8AC1 - chains A and B of the 8 polymer chains in the assembly; structure by electron microscopy, 4.06 A resolution (low resolution: residue-level contacts below are approximate; hydrogen-bond / salt-bridge calls are withheld).

== Chain A (and B) ==
Name: DNA-directed RNA polymerase subunit alpha
Organism: Escherichia coli K-12
Notes: EC 2.7.7.6; chain B of this document is another copy of the same molecule, construct and numbering; everything in this record applies to it too
UniProtKB: P0A7Z4 (RPOA_ECOLI); residue numbers follow UniProt; this construct covers 1-329
Chain sequence (329 residues; each row starts with the number of its first residue):
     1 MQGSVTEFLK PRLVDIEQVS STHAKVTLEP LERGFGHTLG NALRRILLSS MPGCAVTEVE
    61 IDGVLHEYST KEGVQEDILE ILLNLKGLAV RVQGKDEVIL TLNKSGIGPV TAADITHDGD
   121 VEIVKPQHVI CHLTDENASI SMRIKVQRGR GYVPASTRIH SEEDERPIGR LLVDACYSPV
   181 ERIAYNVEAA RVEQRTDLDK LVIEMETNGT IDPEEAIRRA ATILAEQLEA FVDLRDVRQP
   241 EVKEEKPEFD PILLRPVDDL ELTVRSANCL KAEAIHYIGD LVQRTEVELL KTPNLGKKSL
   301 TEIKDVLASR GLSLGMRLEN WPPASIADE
Disordered / not traced: 1-5, 235-329 (chain B: 1-5, 159, 235-329)
Curated features (UniProtKB/Swiss-Prot):
  - region: Glu162 to Glu165 (Required for interaction with Crp at class II promoters)
  - modified residue: Arg265 (ADP-ribosylarginine), Lys297 (N6-acetyllysine), Lys298 (N6-acetyllysine)
  - mutagenesis: Arg45 (R45C: In rpoA112; temperature-sensitive, blocks RNA polymerase assembly), Glu162 to Glu165 (5-fold decrease in CRP-class II promoter-dependent transcription), Glu165 (E165K: 5-fold decrease in CRP-class II promoter-dependent transcription), Arg191 (R191C: In rpoA101; temperature-sensitive)

== Chain A / chain B interface ==
Residue-residue contacts - 43 pairs, chain A then chain B:
  Thr6(A) with Arg150(B)
  Phe8(A) with Arg150(B); Gln227(B)
  Lys10(A) with Gln227(B)
  Pro11(A) with Gln227(B); Ala230(B); Phe231(B)
  Arg12(A) with Ala230(B)
  Phe35(A) with Ile46(B); Ser50(B); Gln227(B)
  His37(A) with Arg45(B)
  Thr38(A) with Arg45(B)
  Leu39(A) with Leu228(B)
  Asn41(A) with Asn41(B)
  Ala42(A) with Thr38(B)
  Arg45(A) with Gly34(B); His37(B); Thr38(B)
  Ile46(A) with Phe35(B)
  Ser50(A) with Phe8(B)
  Arg150(A) with Thr6(B); Glu7(B); Phe8(B)
  Arg218(A) with Phe231(B); Asp233(B)
  Ala221(A) with Leu228(B); Phe231(B)
  Thr222(A) with Asp233(B)
  Ile223(A) with Phe8(B)
  Gln227(A) with Leu9(B); Pro11(B); Phe35(B)
  Leu228(A) with Leu224(B)
  Ala230(A) with Lys10(B); Pro11(B)
  Phe231(A) with Leu28(B); Leu43(B); Ile217(B); Ala221(B)
  Asp233(A) with Arg218(B)
  Leu234(A) with Val14(B); Arg218(B)
Also at the interface, not in a pair above, chain A (34 interface residues in all): Glu7, Leu9, Leu13, Leu28, Gly34, Ser49, Leu224, Glu226, Val232
Also at the interface, not in a pair above, chain B (33 interface residues in all): Arg12, Leu31, Leu39, Ile223, Glu226, Val232

== Overview ==
34 residues of chain A and 33 residues of chain B are in contact. UniProt lists 6 mutagenesis sites on chain
A.
Both chains are DNA-directed RNA polymerase subunit alpha (Escherichia coli K-12). Entry 8AC1 (RNA polymerase
at U-rich pause bound to non-regulatory RNA - inactive, open clamp state) was determined by electron
microscopy, deposited together with 8ABY, 8ABZ, 8AC0, 8AC2, 8ACP and 8AD1.
